8B9T - chains A and B; structure by X-ray diffraction, 2.50 A resolution.

Chain A:
Name: Protein scribble homolog
Organism: Homo sapiens
UniProt: Q14160 (SCRIB_HUMAN); residue numbers follow UniProt; this construct covers 1002-1092
Sequence (96 residues; numbered 997 to 1092; the number before each row is that of its first residue):
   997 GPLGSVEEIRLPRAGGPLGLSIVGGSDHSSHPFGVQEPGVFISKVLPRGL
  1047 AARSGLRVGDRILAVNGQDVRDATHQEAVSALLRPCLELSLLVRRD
Disordered / not traced: 997-999, 1010, 1030-1031
Construct notes: expression tag (997-1001)
Swiss-Prot annotation at these positions:
  - mutagenesis: Leu1014 to Gly1015 (Loss of interaction with LPP and TRIP6)

Chain B:
Name: Protein E6
UniProt: A0A384KQK8 (A0A384KQK8_HPV16); residues 149-158 here = UniProt positions 149-158
Sequence (10 residues; numbered 149 to 158; the number before each row is that of its first residue):
   149 SSRTRRETQL
Disordered / not traced: 149-150

How chain A and chain B interact:
Pairs across the interface (26):
  Pro1013(A) with Leu158(B)
  Leu1014(A) with Leu158(B), hydrogen bond (backbone-backbone)
  Gly1015(A) with Leu158(B), hydrogen bond (backbone-backbone)
  Leu1016(A) with Gln157(B); Leu158(B), hydrogen bond (backbone-backbone)
  Ser1017(A) with Glu155(B); Thr156(B); Gln157(B)
  Ile1018(A) with Arg154(B); Glu155(B); Thr156(B), hydrogen bond (backbone-backbone)
  Val1019(A) with Arg154(B); Glu155(B)
  Ser1022(A) with Arg151(B)
  Asp1023(A) with Arg151(B), hydrogen bond (backbone-side chain)
  His1024(A) with Thr152(B), hydrogen bond; Arg154(B), hydrogen bond
  Ser1025(A) with Arg151(B); Thr152(B), hydrogen bond (backbone-backbone)
  His1027(A) with Arg153(B)
  Ser1039(A) with Glu155(B), hydrogen bond
  Lys1040(A) with Glu155(B); Gln157(B)
  His1071(A) with Arg154(B); Thr156(B), hydrogen bond
  Leu1078(A) with Leu158(B), hydrophobic
Other interface residues (no listed pair), chain A (21 interface residues in all): Gly1020, Leu1042, Gln1072, Val1075, Leu1079

Summary:
21 residues of chain A and 8 residues of chain B are in contact, with 10 hydrogen bonds. Polar contacts
include Leu1014(A)-Leu158(B), Asp1023(A)-Arg151(B) and His1024(A)-Thr152(B). UniProt lists 2 mutagenesis sites
on chain A.
Chain A is Protein scribble homolog (Homo sapiens) and chain B is Protein E6; the structure, Crystal structure
of Scribble PDZ1 with human papillomavirus strain 16 E6 peptide, was determined by X-ray diffraction.
